Entry 6P1Q (X-ray diffraction, 1.90 A resolution); this record covers chains A and D of the 4 polymer chains in the assembly.

[Chain A]
Name: DNA-directed DNA/RNA polymerase mu
Organism: Homo sapiens
Notes: EC 2.7.7.7
UniProtKB: Q9NP87 (DPOLM_HUMAN); residue numbers follow UniProt; this construct covers 134-397, 410-494
Amino-acid sequence (354 residues; row label = number of the first residue in the row; note: 12 numbers in that range are skipped by the numbering (no residue carries them; nothing is unmodelled there)):
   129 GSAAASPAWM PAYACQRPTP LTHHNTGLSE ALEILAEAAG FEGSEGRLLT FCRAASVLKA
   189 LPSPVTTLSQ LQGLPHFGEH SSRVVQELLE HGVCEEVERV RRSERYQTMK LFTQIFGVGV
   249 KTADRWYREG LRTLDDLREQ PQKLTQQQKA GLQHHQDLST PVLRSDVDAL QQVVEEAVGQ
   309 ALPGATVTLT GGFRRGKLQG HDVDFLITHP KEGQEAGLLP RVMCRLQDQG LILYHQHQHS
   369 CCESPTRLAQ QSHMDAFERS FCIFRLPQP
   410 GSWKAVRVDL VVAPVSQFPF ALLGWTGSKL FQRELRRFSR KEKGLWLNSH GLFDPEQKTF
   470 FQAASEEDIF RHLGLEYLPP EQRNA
Unresolved in the structure: 129-136, 365-383
Sequence notes: expression tag (129-133); linker (410)
UniProt features mapped onto this chain:
  - region: Arg323 to Asp332 (Involved in ssDNA binding)
  - binding site (Mg(2+)): Asp330, Asp332, Asp418
  - site: Gly433 (Responsible for the low discrimination between dNTP and rNTP)
Metal / ion sites: Na+: Thr241, Ile243, Val246 (shared with 1 residue of chain P); Mg2+ site 1: Asp330, Asp332, Asp418 (shared with 2 residues of chain P); Mg2+ site 2: Asp330, Asp332 (together with pyrophosphate) (shared with 1 residue of chain P)
Residues lining bound ligands: pyrophosphate (PPV): Gly319, Gly320, Arg323, Lys325, Gly328, His329, Asp330, Asp332

[Chain D]
Molecule: 4-nt DNA strand
Sequence (4 nucleotides; numbered 1 to 4; the number before each row is that of its first residue):
     1 GCCG

[Interface between chain A and chain D]
Residue-residue contacts - 13 pairs, chain A then chain D:
  Gly174(A) - DG1(D)  hydrogen bond to the base
  Arg175(A) - DG1(D)  salt bridge to the phosphate
  Thr178(A) - DG1(D)  hydrogen bond to the base
  Thr178(A) - DC2(D)  sugar contact
  Phe179(A) - DG1(D)  sugar contact
  Pro203(A) - DC3(D)  phosphate contact
  His204(A) - DC2(D)  sugar contact
  His204(A) - DC3(D)  hydrogen bond to the phosphate
  Gly206(A) - DC2(D)  hydrogen bond to the phosphate
  Glu207(A) - DC2(D)  hydrogen bond to the phosphate
  His208(A) - DG1(D)  salt bridge to the phosphate
  His208(A) - DC2(D)  hydrogen bond to the phosphate
  Ser209(A) - DC2(D)  hydrogen bond to the phosphate
Other interface residues (no listed pair), chain A (14 interface residues in all): Ala140, Arg181, Leu202, Phe205
Other interface residues (no listed pair), chain D (4 interface residues in all): DG4

[In short]
14 residues of chain A and 4 residues of chain D are in contact; the contacts include 7 hydrogen bonds and 2
salt bridges. Polar contacts include Gly174(A)-DG1(D), Thr178(A)-DG1(D) and His204(A)-DC3(D). Bound to chain
A: pyrophosphate.
Chain A is DNA-directed DNA/RNA polymerase mu (Homo sapiens) and chain D is a 4-nt DNA strand; the structure,
Post-catalytic nicked complex of human DNA Polymerase Mu with 1-nt gapped substrate containing template 8OG
and ..., was determined by X-ray diffraction together with 6P1M, 6P1N, 6P1O, 6P1P, 6P1R, 6P1S and 4 further
entries from the same study.
